PDB entry 6ESI | electron microscopy, 6.30 A resolution (low resolution: residue-level contacts below are approximate; hydrogen-bond / salt-bridge calls are withheld) | chains C and I of the 10 polymer chains in the assembly

== Chain C ==
Molecule: Histone H2A
Source organism: Xenopus laevis
UniProtKB: Q6AZJ8 (Q6AZJ8_XENLA); residues 1-129 here correspond to UniProt positions 2-130 (UniProt number = residue number + 1)
Sequence (129 residues; row label = number of the first residue in the row):
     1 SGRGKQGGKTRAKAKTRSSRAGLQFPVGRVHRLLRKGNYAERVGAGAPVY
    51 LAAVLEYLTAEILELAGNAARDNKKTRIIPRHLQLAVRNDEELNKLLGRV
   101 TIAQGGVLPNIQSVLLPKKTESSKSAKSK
Not modelled in the structure: 1-16, 104-129

== Chain I ==
Molecule: 147-nt DNA strand
Source organism: synthetic construct
Sequence (147 nucleotides; numbered -73 to 73; the number before each row is that of its first residue; numbers below 1 keep their minus sign (DA-73 is residue -73)):
   -73 ACAGGATGTATATATCTGACACGTGCCTGGAGACTAGGGAGTAATCCCCT
   -23 TGGCGGTTAAAACGCGGGGGACAGCGCGTACGTGCGTTTAAGCGGTGCTA
    27 GAGCTGTCTACGACCAATTGAGCGGCCTCGGCACCGGGATTCTCCAG
Not modelled in the structure: -73 to -60

== Interface between chain C and chain I ==
Residue-residue contacts (11; chain C residue first):
  Arg17(C) - DA-43(I)
  Arg17(C) - DG-42(I)
  Ser18(C) - DA-43(I)
  Gly28(C) - DG-44(I)
  Gly28(C) - DA-43(I)
  Arg29(C) - DG-45(I)
  Arg29(C) - DG-44(I)
  Arg32(C) - DG-45(I)
  Arg32(C) - DG-44(I)
  Arg42(C) - DG-36(I)
  Arg42(C) - DG-35(I)
Interface residues without a listed pair, chain C (8 interface residues in all): Arg20, Val27

== Overview ==
8 residues of chain C and 6 residues of chain I are in contact.
Chain C is Histone H2A (Xenopus laevis) and chain I is a 147-nt DNA strand (synthetic construct); the
structure, Nucleosome breathing : Class 4, was determined by electron microscopy (same publication as 6ESF,
6ESG and 6ESH).
